Entry 6HV8 (electron microscopy, 4.40 A resolution (low resolution: residue-level contacts below are approximate; hydrogen-bond / salt-bridge calls are withheld)); this record covers chains B and A.

== Chain B ==
Molecule: DNA polymerase epsilon subunit B
Source organism: Saccharomyces cerevisiae
Notes: EC 2.7.7.7
UniProtKB: P24482 (DPB2_YEAST); residues 1-689 here = UniProt positions 1-689
Amino-acid sequence (689 residues; numbered 1 to 689; the number before each row is that of its first residue):
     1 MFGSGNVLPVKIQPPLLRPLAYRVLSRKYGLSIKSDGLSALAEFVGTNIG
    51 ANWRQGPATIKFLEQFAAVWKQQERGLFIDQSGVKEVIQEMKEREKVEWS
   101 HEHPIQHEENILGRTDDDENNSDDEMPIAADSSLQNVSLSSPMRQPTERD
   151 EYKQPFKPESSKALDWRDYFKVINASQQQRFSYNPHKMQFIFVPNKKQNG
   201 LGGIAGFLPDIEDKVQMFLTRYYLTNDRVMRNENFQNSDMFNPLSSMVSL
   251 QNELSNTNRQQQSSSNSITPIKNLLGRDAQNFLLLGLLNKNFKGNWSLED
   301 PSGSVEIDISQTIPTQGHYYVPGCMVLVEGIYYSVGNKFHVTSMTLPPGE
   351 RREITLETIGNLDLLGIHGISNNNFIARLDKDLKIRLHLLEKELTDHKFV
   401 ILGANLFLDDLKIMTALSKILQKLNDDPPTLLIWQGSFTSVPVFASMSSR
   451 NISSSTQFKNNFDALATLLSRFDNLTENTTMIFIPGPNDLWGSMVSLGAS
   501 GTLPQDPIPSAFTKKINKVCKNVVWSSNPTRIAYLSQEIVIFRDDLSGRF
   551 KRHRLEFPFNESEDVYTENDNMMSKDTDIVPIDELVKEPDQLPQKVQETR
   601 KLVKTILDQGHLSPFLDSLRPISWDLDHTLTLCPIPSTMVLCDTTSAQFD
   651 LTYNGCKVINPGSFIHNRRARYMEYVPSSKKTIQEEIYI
Unresolved in the structure: 1-169, 195-206, 234-265, 368-377, 403-404, 491-501, 557-597, 666, 689
Differences from the reference sequence: conflict Asn266 (Met in P24482)
UniProt features mapped onto this chain:
  - modified residue (Phosphoserine): Ser122, Ser141, Ser613

== Chain A ==
Molecule: DNA polymerase epsilon catalytic subunit A
Source organism: Saccharomyces cerevisiae
Notes: EC 2.7.7.7
UniProtKB: P21951 (DPOE_YEAST); the construct has insertions or renumbered stretches relative to UniProt, so the offset changes along the chain: 1308-1975 = UniProt 1308-1975; 1977-2034 = UniProt 1976-2033; 2043-2221 = UniProt 2043-2221
Amino-acid sequence (914 residues; numbered 1308 to 2221 plus 9 insertion-coded residues; 9 numbers in that range are skipped by the numbering (no residue carries them; nothing is unmodelled there); the number before each row is that of its first residue; a row labelled like 2034A-2034I holds insertion residues (2034A, then the next letters in order)):
  1308 SMIRKQAESYANSTWEVLQYKDSGEPGVLEVFVTINGKVQNITFHIPKTI
  1358 YMKFKSQTMPLQKIKNCLIEKSSASLPNNPKTSNPAGGQLFKITLPESVF
  1408 LEEKENCTSIFNDENVLGVFEGTITPHQRAIMDLGASVTFRSKAMGALGK
  1458 GIQQGFEMKDLSMAENERYLSGFSMDIGYLLHFPTSIGYEFFSLFKSWGD
  1508 TITILVLKPSNQAQEINASSLGQIYKQMFEKKKGKIETYSYLVDIKEDIN
  1558 FEFVYFTDISKLYRRLSQETTKLKEERGLQFLLLLQSPFITKLLGTIRLL
  1608 NQMPIVKLSLNEVLLPQLNWQPTLLKKLVNHVLSSGSWISHLIKLSQYSN
  1658 IPICNLRLDSMDYIIDVLYARKLKKENIVLWWNEKAPLPDHGGIQNDFDL
  1708 NTSWIMNDSEFPKINNSGVYDNVVLDVGVDNLTVNTILTSALINDAEGSD
  1758 LVNNNMGIDDKDAVINSPSEFVHDAFSNDALNVLRGMLKEWWDEALKENS
  1808 TADLLVNSLASWVQNPNAKLFDGLLRYHVHNLTKKALLQLVNEFSALGST
  1858 IVYADRNQILIKTNKYSPENCYAYSQYMMKAVRTNPMFSYLDLNIKRYWD
  1908 LLIWMDKFNFSGLACIEIEEKENQDYTAVSQWQLKKFLSPIYQPEFEDWM
  1958 MIILDSMLKTKQSYLKLN
  1977 SGTQRPTQIVNVKKQDKEDSVENSLNGFSHLFSKPLMKRVKKLFKNQQEF
  2027 ILDPQYEA
2034A-2034I DYVIPVLPG
  2043 SHLNVKNPLLELVKSLCHVMLLSKSTILEIRTLRKELLKIFELREFAKVA
  2093 EFKDPSLSLVVPDFLCEYCFFISDIDFCKAAPESIFSCVRCHKAFNQVLL
  2143 QEHLIQKLRSDIESYLIQDLRCSRCHKVKRDYMSAHCPCAGAWEGTLPRE
  2193 SIVQKLNVFKQVAKYYGFDILLSCIADLT
Unresolved in the structure: 1393-1403, 1440-1467, 1704-1710, 1748-1783, 1977-1992, 2034A-2034I, 2073-2099, 2122-2127
Ion coordination: Zn2+ site 1: Cys2108, Cys2111, Cys2130, Cys2133; Zn2+ site 2: Cys2164, Cys2167, Cys2179, Cys2181
UniProt features mapped onto this chain:
  - zinc finger: Cys2108 to Cys2133 (CysA-type)
  - motif: Cys2164 to Cys2181 (CysB motif)
  - binding site (Zn(2+)): Cys2108, Cys2111, Cys2130, Cys2133
  - binding site ([4Fe-4S] cluster): Cys2164, Cys2167, Cys2179, Cys2181

== Chain B / chain A interface ==
Contacting residue pairs (55):
  Phe207(B) with Leu2220(A)
  Leu208(B) with Arg2191(A); Ile2194(A)
  Pro209(B) with Arg2191(A)
  Asp210(B) with Arg2191(A)
  Ile211(B) with Leu2162(A); Gly2187(A)
  Lys214(B) with Gln2160(A)
  Val215(B) with Ser2176(A)
  Phe218(B) with Tyr2174(A)
  Tyr222(B) with Met2175(A)
  Leu287(B) with Met2175(A)
  Lys290(B) with Lys1388(A)
  Asn291(B) with Arg2172(A)
  Lys293(B) with Lys1388(A)
  Glu299(B) with Asp2173(A); Tyr2174(A); Met2175(A); Ser2176(A)
  Asp300(B) with Met2175(A)
  Pro301(B) with Met2175(A)
  Met325(B) with Met2175(A)
  Val441(B) with Lys1692(A)
  Val443(B) with Gln2148(A)
  Phe444(B) with Glu2144(A); Gln2148(A)
  Ala445(B) with Leu2141(A); Glu2144(A); His2145(A)
  Ser446(B) with Glu2109(A)
  Met447(B) with Glu2109(A)
  Ser448(B) with Leu1617(A); Glu2109(A)
  Arg450(B) with Ile1597(A)
  Asn451(B) with Ile1597(A); Leu1617(A)
  Ser453(B) with Val2140(A); Glu2144(A)
  Ser455(B) with Ile2212(A)
  Thr502(B) with Glu2155(A)
  Pro509(B) with Asp2219(A)
  Ala511(B) with Ser2215(A)
  Phe512(B) with Ile2212(A)
  Lys551(B) with Ser1416(A); Phe1418(A)
  Arg552(B) with Gly1699(A); Gln1702(A); Asn1703(A)
  His553(B) with Asn1703(A)
  Glu598(B) with Ser1416(A)
  Leu616(B) with Tyr2174(A)
  Ser618(B) with Tyr2174(A)
  Arg620(B) with Gln1702(A); Asn1703(A)
  Pro621(B) with Ile2159(A)
Interface residues without a listed pair, chain B (54 interface residues in all): Leu219, Asn289, Lys412, Ser440, Ser449, Thr456, Leu490, Asp506, Asp545, Arg549, Asp617, Leu619, Ser623, Trp624
Interface residues without a listed pair, chain A (43 interface residues in all): Ser1330, Ile1417, Leu1615, Asn1822, Asn1824, Asn2138, Tyr2157, Leu2158, Lys2171, Trp2185, Cys2216, Thr2221

== Summary ==
54 residues of chain B and 43 residues of chain A are in contact. Cys2108(A), Cys2111(A), Cys2130(A) and
Cys2133(A) coordinate Zn2+ site 1. Cys2164(A), Cys2167(A), Cys2179(A) and Cys2181(A) coordinate Zn2+ site 2.
From UniProt: 4 Zn2+-binding residues and 4 [4Fe-4S] cluster-binding residues on chain A.
Here chain B is DNA polymerase epsilon subunit B and chain A is DNA polymerase epsilon catalytic subunit A,
both from Saccharomyces cerevisiae. Entry 6HV8 (Cryo-EM structure of S. cerevisiae Polymerase epsilon deltacat
mutant) was determined by electron microscopy (same publication as 6HV9).
